PDB entry 3W0W | X-ray diffraction, 2.60 A resolution | chains A and B of the 5 polymer chains in the assembly

== Chain A ==
Name: HLA class I histocompatibility antigen, A-24 alpha chain
Source organism: Homo sapiens
UniProt: P05534 (1A24_HUMAN); residues 1-274 here correspond to UniProt positions 25-298 (UniProt number = residue number + 24)
Sequence (291 residues; row label = number of the first residue in the row; numbering starts at 0):
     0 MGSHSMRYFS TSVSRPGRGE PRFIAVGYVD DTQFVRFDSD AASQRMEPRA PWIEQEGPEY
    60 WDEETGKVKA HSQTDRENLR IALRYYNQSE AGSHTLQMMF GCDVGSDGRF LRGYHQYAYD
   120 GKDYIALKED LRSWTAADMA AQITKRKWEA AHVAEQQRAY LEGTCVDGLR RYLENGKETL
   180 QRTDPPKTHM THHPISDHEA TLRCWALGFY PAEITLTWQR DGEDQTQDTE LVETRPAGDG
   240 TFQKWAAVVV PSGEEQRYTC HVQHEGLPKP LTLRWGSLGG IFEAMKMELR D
Unresolved in the structure: 0, 280-290
Differences from the reference sequence: expression tag (0, 275-290)
Disulfide bonds: Cys101-Cys164, Cys203-Cys259

== Chain B ==
Name: Beta-2-microglobulin
Source organism: Homo sapiens
UniProt: P61769 (B2MG_HUMAN); residues 1-99 here correspond to UniProt positions 21-119 (UniProt number = residue number + 20)
Sequence (100 residues; numbered 0 to 99; the number before each row is that of its first residue; numbering starts at 0):
     0 MIQRTPKIQV YSRHPAENGK SNFLNCYVSG FHPSDIEVDL LKNGERIEKV EHSDLSFSKD
    60 WSFYLLYYTE FTPTEKDEYA CRVNHVTLSQ PKIVKWDRDM
Differences from the reference sequence: expression tag (0)
Disulfide bonds: Cys25-Cys80
UniProt features mapped onto this chain:
  - modified residue: Gln2 (Pyrrolidone carboxylic acid)
  - glycosylation: Ile1 (N-linked (Glc) (glycation) isoleucine), Lys19 (N-linked (Glc) (glycation) lysine), Lys41 (N-linked (Glc) (glycation) lysine), Lys48 (N-linked (Glc) (glycation) lysine), Lys58 (N-linked (Glc) (glycation) lysine), Lys91 (N-linked (Glc) (glycation) lysine), Lys94 (N-linked (Glc) (glycation) lysine)

== Chain A / chain B interface ==
Residue-residue contacts (59):
  Phe8(A) with Ser55(B); Phe56(B), hydrophobic
  Ser9(A) with Phe56(B)
  Thr10(A) with Leu54(B); Phe56(B); Phe62(B)
  Val12(A) with Ser33(B)
  Ile23(A) with Leu54(B), hydrophobic
  Val25(A) with Asp53(B); Leu54(B); Ser55(B)
  Tyr27(A) with Ser55(B); Tyr63(B), hydrogen bond
  Gln32(A) with Asp53(B), hydrogen bond
  Arg35(A) with Asp53(B), salt bridge
  Arg48(A) with Asp53(B), salt bridge
  His93(A) with Met0(B)
  Gln96(A) with His31(B), hydrogen bond; Phe56(B); Trp60(B), hydrogen bond (side chain-backbone); Phe62(B)
  Met97(A) with Phe56(B)
  Tyr113(A) with Lys58(B)
  Gln115(A) with Trp60(B)
  Tyr116(A) with Trp60(B)
  Ala117(A) with Trp60(B)
  Asp119(A) with Met0(B); Ile1(B); His31(B)
  Gly120(A) with Ile1(B); His31(B)
  Lys121(A) with Met0(B); Ile1(B)
  Asp122(A) with Trp60(B), hydrogen bond
  Thr190(A) with Asp98(B), hydrogen bond
  His192(A) with Asp98(B), salt bridge
  Arg202(A) with Asp98(B), salt bridge; Met99(B)
  Trp204(A) with Asp98(B), hydrogen bond; Met99(B), hydrophobic
  Val231(A) with Gln8(B)
  Glu232(A) with Gln8(B), hydrogen bond (backbone-side chain); Ser28(B)
  Thr233(A) with Tyr26(B)
  Arg234(A) with Gln8(B), hydrogen bond; Tyr10(B); Tyr26(B); Met99(B), hydrogen bond
  Pro235(A) with Tyr10(B), hydrogen bond (backbone-side chain); Tyr26(B); Leu65(B), hydrophobic
  Ala236(A) with Arg12(B), hydrogen bond (backbone-side chain); Asn24(B), hydrogen bond (backbone-side chain)
  Gly237(A) with Arg12(B), hydrogen bond (backbone-side chain)
  Asp238(A) with His13(B)
  Gln242(A) with Tyr10(B); Ser11(B); Arg12(B), hydrogen bond (side chain-backbone)
  Trp244(A) with Met99(B)
Interface residues without a listed pair, chain A (39 interface residues in all): Arg6, Thr94, Met98, Leu206
Interface residues without a listed pair, chain B (26 interface residues in all): Lys6, Pro14, Pro32

== In short ==
Chain A and chain B form an interface of 39 and 26 residues respectively, with 15 hydrogen bonds and 4 salt
bridges. Among the polar pairs are Arg35(A)-Asp53(B), Arg48(A)-Asp53(B) and His192(A)-Asp98(B).
Chain A is HLA class I histocompatibility antigen, A-24 alpha chain and chain B is Beta-2-microglobulin, both
from Homo sapiens; the structure, The complex between T36-5 TCR and HLA-A24 bound to HIV-1 Nef134-10(2F)
peptide in space group P212121, was determined by X-ray diffraction together with 3VXM, 3VXN, 3VXO, 3VXP,
3VXQ, 3VXR and 3 further entries from the same study.
